8OOC - chains B and G of the 10 polymer chains in the assembly; structure by electron microscopy, 2.93 A resolution.

== Chain B ==
Name: RuvB-like helicase
From: Thermochaetoides thermophila
Notes: EC 3.6.4.12
UniProtKB: G0RYI5 (G0RYI5_CHATD); residues 1-462 here = UniProt positions 1-462
Chain sequence (462 residues; numbered 1 to 462; the number before each row is that of its first residue):
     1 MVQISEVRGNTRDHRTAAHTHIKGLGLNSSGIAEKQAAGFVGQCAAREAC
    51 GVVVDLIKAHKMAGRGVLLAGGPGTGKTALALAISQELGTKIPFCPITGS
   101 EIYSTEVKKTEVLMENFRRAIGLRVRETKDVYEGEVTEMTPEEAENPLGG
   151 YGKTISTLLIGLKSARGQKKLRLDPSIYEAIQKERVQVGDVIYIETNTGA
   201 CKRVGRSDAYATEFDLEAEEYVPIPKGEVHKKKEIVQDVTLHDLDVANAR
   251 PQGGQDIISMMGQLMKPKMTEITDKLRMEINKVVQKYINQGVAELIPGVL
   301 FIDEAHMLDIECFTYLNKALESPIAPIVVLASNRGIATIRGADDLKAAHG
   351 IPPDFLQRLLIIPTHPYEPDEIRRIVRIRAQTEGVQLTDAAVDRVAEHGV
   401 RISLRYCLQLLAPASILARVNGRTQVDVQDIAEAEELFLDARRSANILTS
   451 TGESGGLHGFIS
Disordered / not traced: 1-13, 145-155
Ligand contacts: ADP (adenosine-5'-diphosphate): Ala18, His19, His21, Ile22, Gly39, Phe40, Val41, Gln43, Gly72, Pro73, Gly74, Thr75, Gly76, Lys77, Thr78, Ala79, Tyr367, Ile375, Arg379, Leu404, Arg405, Leu408

== Chain G ==
Name: Chromatin-remodeling ATPase Ino80
From: Thermochaetoides thermophila
Notes: EC 3.6.4.-
Chain sequence (1134 residues; each row starts with the number of its first residue):
   718 LELKFQSKGYNQIYDQIWRDLARKDVSKVFRLATDSYATKASNLKKTAIL
   768 ASKEAKRWQLRTNKGTKDLQARAKRVMRDMMGFWKRNEREERDLRKAAER
   818 LELENARKEEADREAARQRRKLNFLISQTELYSHFISKKIKTHEVERSTD
   868 HPDVATDEKDKIPEPTLNINVPEPTGPIAPKVTDFNSLDFDNEDESALQA
   918 AAMANAQNAIAEAQKKAREFNKDETKLDEDGEMNFQHPELTEFEVAQPKL
   968 LNCQLKEYQLKGLNWLVNLYEQGINGILADEMGLGKTVQSISVMAYLAER
  1018 YDIWGPFLVVAPASTLHNWQQEVSKFVPDFKVLPYWGTAADRKVLRKFWD
  1068 RKHTTYKKDSPFHVMITSYQLVVSDVAYFQKMKWQYMILDEAQAIKSSQS
  1118 SRWKCLLGFHCRNRLLLTGTPIQNNMQELWALLHFIMPSLFDSHDEFSEW
  1168 FSKDIESHAQSNTKLNEDQLKRLHMILKPFMLRRVKKHVQKELGDKIEID
  1218 VFCELSYRQRAMYQSLRNQISIMDLIEKATVGDNEDSATLMNLVMQFRKV
  1268 CNHPDLFERADTSSPFFCGHFAETGSFLREGTNVALGYSTRSLVEYRLPR
  1318 LIWCDGGRLDKPGPGNLVAGFRSKYLNHMMNIWTPENIRSSLEGIENFTW
  1368 LRFVDTSLQEAYRASHTDVFARAVDLASKQNRLGHMQIVYDEPEDKKWTP
  1418 VHALFQICERENPKAVAEITTEGVLRDLMNIARVKYRELGLCRLEKAARP
  1468 RASAPPIEVVCDSRSAVIERENIMFHPAMRKALFGPTPSEIKEASFGPRP
  1518 VTLYPPRALLPAPDHDKQRFTNITVPSMARFVTDSGKLAKLDELLRELKE
  1568 GGHRVLLYFQMTRMIDLMEEYLTYRNYKYCRLDGSTKLEDRRDTVADFQT
  1618 RPEIFIFLLSTRAGGLGINLTTADTVIFYDSDWNPTIDSQAMDRAHRLGQ
  1668 TKQVTVYRLITRGTIEERIRKRALQKEEVQRVVITGTGSVDFSGRRPPEN
  1718 RNRDIAMWLADDEQAEMIERREKELIESGEYDKIMQQRRKGGKRKRGAAN
  1768 GDTVPSLEDMYHEGEGHFDDNKGSGAATPVDADSLGRGGKRKKAGGSKKA
  1818 KTTKQRLAIADGEIDIDYKDDDDKGTDYKDDDDK
Disordered / not traced: 718-1220, 1242-1255, 1597-1851

== Chain B / chain G interface ==
Residue-residue contacts (73; chain B residue first):
  Leu123(B) with Met1347(G), hydrophobic
  Val125(B) with Phe1338(G), hydrophobic; Met1347(G), hydrophobic
  Glu127(B) with Phe1338(G); Tyr1342(G), hydrogen bond
  Lys129(B) with Leu1334(G), hydrogen bond (side chain-backbone)
  Arg185(B) with Ile1485(G); Glu1488(G), salt bridge; Asn1489(G), hydrogen bond
  Tyr193(B) with Gly1330(G); Pro1331(G); Leu1334(G)
  Glu195(B) with Gly1337(G)
  Asn197(B) with Lys1341(G), hydrogen bond (backbone-side chain)
  Thr198(B) with Gly1337(G); Phe1338(G); Lys1341(G)
  Ala200(B) with Pro1329(G), hydrophobic
  Lys202(B) with Cys1321(G); Pro1329(G); Pro1331(G)
  Ala218(B) with Arg1481(G), hydrogen bond (backbone-side chain)
  Glu219(B) with Arg1481(G)
  Glu220(B) with Arg1317(G), salt bridge; Ser1480(G), hydrogen bond; Arg1481(G), hydrogen bond (side chain-backbone)
  Lys233(B) with Leu1334(G)
  Ile235(B) with Leu1334(G), hydrophobic
  Gln237(B) with Leu1334(G); Phe1338(G)
  Asp238(B) with Arg1339(G), hydrogen bond (backbone-side chain)
  Asp243(B) with Arg1339(G), salt bridge; Leu1343(G)
  Leu244(B) with Leu1343(G), hydrophobic; Met1347(G)
  Ala247(B) with Leu1343(G), hydrophobic; Asn1348(G)
  Asn248(B) with Met1347(G); Asn1348(G), hydrogen bond; Ile1349(G), hydrogen bond (side chain-backbone); Trp1350(G), hydrogen bond (backbone-side chain)
  Pro251(B) with Ser1382(G); His1383(G); Thr1384(G)
  Gly253(B) with Asp1327(G)
  Gln255(B) with His1383(G); Asp1385(G)
  Asp256(B) with Asp1385(G)
  Ile257(B) with Asp1385(G), hydrogen bond (backbone-side chain); His1493(G); Met1496(G), hydrophobic
  Ile258(B) with Asp1385(G); Met1496(G)
  Met260(B) with Ile1490(G), hydrophobic; Met1496(G), hydrophobic
  Lys275(B) with Asn1364(G); Trp1367(G)
  Leu276(B) with Ile1349(G), hydrophobic
  Met278(B) with Asn1364(G)
  Glu279(B) with Ile1349(G); Ser1358(G), hydrogen bond; Asn1364(G), hydrogen bond; Phe1365(G)
  Ile280(B) with Ile1349(G), hydrophobic
  Lys282(B) with Ser1357(G); Ser1358(G)
  Val283(B) with Met1347(G), hydrophobic; Ile1349(G), hydrophobic; Asn1354(G)
  Lys286(B) with Glu1353(G), salt bridge; Asn1354(G)
  Tyr287(B) with Met1346(G), hydrogen bond (side chain-backbone); Met1347(G), hydrophobic
Other interface residues (no listed pair), chain B (43 interface residues in all): Glu184, Arg203, Val239, Val292, Ala293
Other interface residues (no listed pair), chain G (43 interface residues in all): Asp1322, Val1335, Asn1344, Phe1387, Asp1479, Ser1482

== In short ==
The chain B/chain G interface involves 43 residues from each chain; the contacts include 15 hydrogen bonds and
4 salt bridges. Polar pairs include Arg185(B)-Glu1488(G), Glu220(B)-Arg1317(G) and Asp243(B)-Arg1339(G).
Ligands of chain B: ADP.
Chain B is RuvB-like helicase and chain G is Chromatin-remodeling ATPase Ino80, both from Thermochaetoides
thermophila; the structure, CryoEM Structure INO80core Hexasome complex Rvb core refinement state1, was
determined by electron microscopy, deposited together with 8OO7, 8OO9, 8OOA, 8OOF, 8OOP, 8OOR, 8OOS and 8OOT.
